PDB entry 8SWP | X-ray diffraction, 2.10 A resolution | chains A and C of the 3 polymer chains in the assembly

Chain A (and C):
Name: Purine nucleoside phosphorylase
Organism: Kluyveromyces lactis NRRL Y-1140
Notes: chain C of this document is another copy of the same molecule, construct and numbering; everything in this record applies to it too
UniProt: Q6CSZ6 (Q6CSZ6_KLULA); residues 1-306 here = UniProt positions 1-306
Amino-acid sequence (307 residues; each row starts with the number of its first residue; numbering starts at 0):
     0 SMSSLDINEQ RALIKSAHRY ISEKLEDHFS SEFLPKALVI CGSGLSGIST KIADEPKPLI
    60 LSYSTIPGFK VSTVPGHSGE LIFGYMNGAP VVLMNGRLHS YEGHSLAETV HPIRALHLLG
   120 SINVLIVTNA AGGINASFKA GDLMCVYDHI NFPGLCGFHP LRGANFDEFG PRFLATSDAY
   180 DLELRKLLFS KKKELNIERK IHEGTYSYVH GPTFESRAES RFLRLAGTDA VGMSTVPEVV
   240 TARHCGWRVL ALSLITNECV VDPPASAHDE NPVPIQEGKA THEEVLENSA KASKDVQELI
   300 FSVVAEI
Unresolved in the structure: 0-4, 70-76 (chain C: 0-4, 70-77, 96-104, 211-213, 270-288)
Modified positions: Mse1 (selenomethionine); Mse85, Mse93, Mse143, Mse232 (selenomethionine; parent Met)
Sequence notes: expression tag (0)
Residues lining bound ligands: hypoxanthine (HPA): Ala129, Ala130, Gly131, Phe213, Glu214, Val230, Gly231, Mse232, Thr255, Asn256, Cys258, Val284

Chain A / chain C interface:
Pairs across the interface (81; chain A residue first):
  Ser99(A) - Arg161(C)  hydrogen bond (backbone-side chain)
  Tyr100(A) - Arg161(C)
  Tyr100(A) - Gly162(C)  hydrogen bond (backbone-backbone)
  Tyr100(A) - Arg171(C)
  Tyr100(A) - Phe172(C)
  Glu101(A) - Gly162(C)
  Glu101(A) - Ala163(C)
  Glu101(A) - Arg171(C)  salt bridge
  Gly102(A) - Arg161(C)
  Gly102(A) - Gly162(C)
  His103(A) - Arg161(C)  hydrogen bond (backbone-side chain)
  Phe151(A) - Cys155(C)  hydrophobic
  Pro152(A) - Leu154(C)
  Pro152(A) - Cys155(C)
  Cys155(A) - Cys155(C)  hydrophobic
  Phe157(A) - Cys155(C)
  Val208(A) - Leu154(C)
  His209(A) - Gly153(C)
  His209(A) - Leu154(C)  hydrogen bond (backbone-backbone)
  His209(A) - Cys155(C)
  His209(A) - Gly156(C)
  His209(A) - Arg161(C)  hydrogen bond
  Gly210(A) - Gly153(C)
  Gly210(A) - His158(C)
  Pro211(A) - His158(C)
  Pro211(A) - Leu160(C)  hydrophobic
  Pro211(A) - Arg171(C)
  Pro211(A) - Phe172(C)
  Pro211(A) - Leu173(C)
  Thr212(A) - His158(C)  hydrogen bond
  Thr212(A) - Leu160(C)
  Thr212(A) - Leu173(C)
  Thr212(A) - Thr175(C)
  Phe213(A) - Phe172(C)  hydrophobic
  Phe213(A) - Leu173(C)  hydrogen bond (backbone-backbone)
  Phe213(A) - Ala174(C)  hydrophobic
  Phe213(A) - Thr175(C)  hydrogen bond (backbone-side chain)
  Glu214(A) - Thr175(C)
  Ser215(A) - Asp147(C)
  Ser215(A) - His148(C)  hydrogen bond (side chain-backbone)
  Ser215(A) - Thr175(C)  hydrogen bond (backbone-side chain)
  Arg216(A) - Asp147(C)
  Arg216(A) - Ser176(C)  hydrogen bond (side chain-backbone)
  Ala217(A) - Asp147(C)  hydrogen bond (backbone-side chain)
  Ala217(A) - His148(C)
  Ala217(A) - Ile149(C)  hydrophobic
  Ala217(A) - Thr204(C)
  Glu218(A) - His148(C)
  Glu218(A) - Ile149(C)
  Glu218(A) - Asn150(C)  hydrogen bond (side chain-backbone)
  Arg220(A) - Asp147(C)  salt bridge
  Phe221(A) - Phe151(C)  hydrophobic
  Phe221(A) - Phe221(C)  hydrophobic
  Phe221(A) - Ala225(C)  hydrophobic
  Leu224(A) - Leu224(C)
  Mse232(A) - Phe172(C)
  Pro263(A) - Tyr146(C)
  Ala264(A) - Leu181(C)
  Ala264(A) - Arg184(C)  hydrogen bond (backbone-side chain)
  Ser265(A) - Leu181(C)
  Ser265(A) - Lys185(C)
  Ser265(A) - Glu202(C)  hydrogen bond
  Ala266(A) - Leu181(C)  hydrophobic
  Ala266(A) - Lys185(C)  hydrogen bond (backbone-side chain)
  Ala266(A) - Phe188(C)  hydrophobic
  Ala266(A) - Glu202(C)  hydrogen bond (backbone-side chain)
  His267(A) - Phe188(C)
  Asp268(A) - Lys185(C)  hydrogen bond (backbone-side chain)
  Pro271(A) - Leu181(C)  hydrophobic
  Pro271(A) - Lys185(C)
  Ile274(A) - Ser176(C)
  Ile274(A) - Asp177(C)
  Ile274(A) - Tyr179(C)
  Ile274(A) - Asp180(C)
  Ile274(A) - Arg184(C)
  Gln275(A) - Asp177(C)
  Lys278(A) - Ala174(C)
  Lys278(A) - Ser176(C)
  Lys278(A) - Asp177(C)
  Ala279(A) - Ala174(C)
  His281(A) - Phe172(C)
Other interface residues (no listed pair), chain A (38 interface residues in all): Val259, Pro262
Other interface residues (no listed pair), chain C (34 interface residues in all): Val239

Overview:
The interface between chain A and chain C involves 38 residues on one side and 34 on the other; the contacts
include 18 hydrogen bonds and 2 salt bridges. Polar contacts include Glu101(A)-Arg171(C), Arg220(A)-Asp147(C)
and Ser99(A)-Arg161(C). Ligands of chain A: hypoxanthine.
Chain A and chain C are both Purine nucleoside phosphorylase (Kluyveromyces lactis NRRL Y-1140); the
structure, Structure of K. lactis PNP bound to hypoxanthine, was determined by X-ray diffraction, deposited
together with 8SWQ, 8SWR, 8SWS, 8SWT and 8SWU.
